5HJJ - chain A; structure by X-ray diffraction, 2.00 A resolution.

== Chain A ==
Name: tRNA (guanine(37)-N1)-methyltransferase Trm5a
Source organism: Pyrococcus abyssi (strain GE5 / Orsay)
Notes: EC 2.1.1.228
Reference sequence: Q9V2G1 (TRM5A_PYRAB); numbering as in UniProt (aligned over 1-333)
Amino-acid sequence (352 residues; row label = number of the first residue in the row; numbers below 1 keep their minus sign (Met-18 is residue -18)):
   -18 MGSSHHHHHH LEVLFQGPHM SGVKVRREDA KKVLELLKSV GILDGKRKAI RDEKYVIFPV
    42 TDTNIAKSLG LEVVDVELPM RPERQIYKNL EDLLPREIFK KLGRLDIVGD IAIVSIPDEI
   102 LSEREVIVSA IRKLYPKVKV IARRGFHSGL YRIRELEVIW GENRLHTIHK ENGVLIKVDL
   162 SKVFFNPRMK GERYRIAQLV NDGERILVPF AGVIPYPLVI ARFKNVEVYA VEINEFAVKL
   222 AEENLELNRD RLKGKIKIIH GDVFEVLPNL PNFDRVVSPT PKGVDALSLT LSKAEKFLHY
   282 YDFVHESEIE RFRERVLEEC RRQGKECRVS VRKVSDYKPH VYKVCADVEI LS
Not modelled in the structure: -18 to -15
Construct notes: expression tag (-18 to 0)
UniProt features mapped onto this chain:
  - binding site (S-adenosyl-L-methionine): Arg174, Phe191, Glu213, Ile214, Asp243, Val244
  - mutagenesis: Arg133 (R133A: Strong decrease in both activities), Phe165 (F165A: Lack of activity), Glu173 (E173A: Decrease in both activities), Arg174 (R174A: Decrease in both activities), Glu213 (E213A: Lack of activity), Pro260 (P260N: Lack of tRNA(Phe):m1G methyltransferase activity, but does not affect tRNA(Phe):imG2 methyltransferase activity), Pro262 (P262A: Strong decrease in both activities)

== In short ==
Curated annotation (UniProt) lists 6 S-adenosyl-L-methionine-binding residues and 7 mutagenesis sites.
Chain A is tRNA (guanine(37)-N1)-methyltransferase Trm5a (Pyrococcus abyssi (strain GE5 / Orsay)); the
structure, Crystal Structure of Pyrococcus abyssi Trm5a, was determined by X-ray diffraction (same publication
as 5HJI, 5HJK and 5HJM).
